PDB entry 6CMK | X-ray diffraction, 1.73 A resolution | chains B and A

== Chain B (and A) ==
Protein: AztD protein
Organism: Citrobacter koseri (strain ATCC BAA-895 / CDC 4225-83 / SGSC4696)
Notes: chain A of this document is another copy of the same molecule, construct and numbering; everything in this record applies to it too
UniProt: A8AF35 (A8AF35_CITK8); numbering as in UniProt (aligned over 1-421)
Chain sequence (421 residues; row label = number of the first residue in the row):
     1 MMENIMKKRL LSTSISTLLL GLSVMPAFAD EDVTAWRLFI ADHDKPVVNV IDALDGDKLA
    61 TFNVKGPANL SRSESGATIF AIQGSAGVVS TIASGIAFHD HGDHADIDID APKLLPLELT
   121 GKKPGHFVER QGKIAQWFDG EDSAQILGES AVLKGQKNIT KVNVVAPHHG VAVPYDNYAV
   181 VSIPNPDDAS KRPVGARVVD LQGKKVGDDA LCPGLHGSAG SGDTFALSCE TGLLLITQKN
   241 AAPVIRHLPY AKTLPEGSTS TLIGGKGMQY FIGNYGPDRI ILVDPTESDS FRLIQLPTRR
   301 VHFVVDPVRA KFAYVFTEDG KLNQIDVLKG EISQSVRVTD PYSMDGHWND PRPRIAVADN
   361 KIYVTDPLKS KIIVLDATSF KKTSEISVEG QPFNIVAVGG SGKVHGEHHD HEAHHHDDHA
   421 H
Unresolved in the structure: 1-32, 406-421 (chain A: 1-30, 406-421)
Swiss-Prot annotation at these positions:
  - motif: His-408 to His-419 (N-terminal Zn(2+)-binding motif)
  - binding site (Zn(2+)): His-101, His-104, Asp-106, His-126, His-169, His-216, His-405
Disulfides: Cys-212/Cys-229
Ion coordination: Zn2+ site 1 near Asp-106 (its only coordinating residue here); Zn2+ site 2: His-126, His-169, His-216
Reported in the primary citation:
  - Zn2+ coordination: His-101, His-104
  - conformationally variable residues (order/disorder transition): His-99 to His-104, His-405

== Chain B / chain A interface ==
Residue-residue contacts - 55 pairs, chain B then chain A:
  Asn-69(B) / Asp-103(A)
  His-169(B) / His-104(A)  hydrogen bond
  His-169(B) / His-405(A)
  Ser-190(B) / His-405(A)
  Arg-192(B) / His-99(A)  hydrogen bond
  His-216(B) / His-101(A)
  His-216(B) / His-104(A)
  Pro-255(B) / Asp-176(A)
  Glu-256(B) / Gly-132(A)
  Glu-256(B) / Gly-148(A)
  Glu-256(B) / Glu-149(A)
  Glu-256(B) / Ser-150(A)  hydrogen bond (side chain-backbone)
  Ser-260(B) / Asp-100(A)  hydrogen bond (side chain-backbone)
  Ser-260(B) / His-101(A)
  Thr-261(B) / Gly-102(A)
  Asn-274(B) / Asp-100(A)
  Asp-278(B) / Gln-131(A)  hydrogen bond
  Arg-279(B) / Gln-131(A)
  Arg-279(B) / Lys-133(A)
  Leu-293(B) / Asn-240(A)  hydrogen bond (backbone-side chain)
  Gln-295(B) / Gln-131(A)  hydrogen bond
  Gln-295(B) / Asp-223(A)
  Gln-295(B) / Gln-238(A)
  Leu-296(B) / Asp-223(A)
  Pro-297(B) / Gly-222(A)
  Pro-297(B) / Asp-223(A)  hydrogen bond (backbone-backbone)
  Pro-297(B) / Gln-269(A)  hydrogen bond (backbone-side chain)
  Thr-298(B) / Gln-269(A)
  Arg-299(B) / Lys-266(A)
  Arg-300(B) / Asp-100(A)  salt bridge
  Arg-300(B) / Gly-102(A)
  Glu-318(B) / Lys-266(A)
  Glu-318(B) / Gly-267(A)
  Asp-319(B) / Gly-267(A)  hydrogen bond (backbone-backbone)
  Pro-341(B) / Met-268(A)  hydrophobic
  Pro-341(B) / Ala-310(A)  hydrophobic
  Ser-343(B) / Pro-307(A)  hydrogen bond (side chain-backbone)
  Ser-343(B) / Val-308(A)
  Asp-345(B) / Lys-266(A)
  Asp-345(B) / Pro-307(A)
  Gly-346(B) / Trp-36(A)
  Gly-346(B) / Val-308(A)
  Gly-346(B) / Gly-400(A)
  Gly-346(B) / Ser-401(A)
  His-347(B) / Thr-34(A)
  His-347(B) / Asp-359(A)  salt bridge
  His-347(B) / Ser-401(A)
  Trp-348(B) / Asp-32(A)  hydrogen bond
  Trp-348(B) / Asp-103(A)
  Trp-348(B) / His-104(A)
  Trp-348(B) / Ala-105(A)  hydrophobic
  Trp-348(B) / Ser-401(A)  hydrogen bond (backbone-side chain)
  Trp-348(B) / Gly-402(A)
  Trp-348(B) / Lys-403(A)
  Asn-349(B) / Asp-32(A)
Also at the interface, not in a pair above, chain B (33 interface residues in all): His-126, Asp-139, Pro-277, Lys-321, Arg-354
Also at the interface, not in a pair above, chain A (36 interface residues in all): Thr-286, Asn-360
From the paper, about this interface:
  - interface residues, chain A: His-104(A)

== Overview ==
The interface between chain B and chain A involves 33 residues on one side and 36 on the other; the contacts
include 13 hydrogen bonds and 2 salt bridges. Polar contacts include Arg-300(B)/Asp-100(A),
His-347(B)/Asp-359(A) and His-169(B)/His-104(A). From the paper: the interface residue His-104(A); Zn2+
coordination by His-101(B) and His-104(B).
Both chains are AztD protein (Citrobacter koseri (strain ATCC BAA-895 / CDC 4225-83 / SGSC4696)). Entry 6CMK
(Crystal structure of Citrobacter koseri AztD) was determined by X-ray diffraction together with 6N01 and 6CK1
from the same study.
